PDB entry 6NDU | X-ray diffraction, 2.10 A resolution | chain A

Chain A:
Molecule: Parkin coregulated gene protein
Organism: Homo sapiens
Notes: engineered mutation(s): Deletion 1-69
Reference sequence: Q96M98 (PACRG_HUMAN), isoform Q96M98-2; numbering as in UniProt (aligned over 70-257)
Sequence (193 residues; row label = number of the first residue in the row):
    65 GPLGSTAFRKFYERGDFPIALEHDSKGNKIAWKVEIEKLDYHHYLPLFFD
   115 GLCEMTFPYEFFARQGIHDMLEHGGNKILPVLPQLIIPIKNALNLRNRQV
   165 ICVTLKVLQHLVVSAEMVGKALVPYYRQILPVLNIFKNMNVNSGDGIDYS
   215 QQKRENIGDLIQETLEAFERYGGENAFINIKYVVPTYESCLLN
Disordered / not traced: 65-68, 203-219, 256-257
Sequence notes: expression tag (65-69)
What the authors report for this chain:
  - interface hot spots (mutagenesis) - I100E: decreased binding to Meiosis expressed gene 1 protein homolog
  - mutagenesis - E86A, E86K, D88A, H106A: unchanged binding to Meiosis expressed gene 1 protein homolog
  - interface residues: E86, D88
  - mutagenesis - A95T, E136Q, P195R: abolished binding to Meiosis expressed gene 1 protein homolog
  - conformationally variable residues (order/disorder transition): M203 to E219
  - interface hot spots (mutagenesis) - K93I, E99A, E101A, H132A, E136A, H137A: abolished binding to Meiosis expressed gene 1 protein homolog

Overview:
From the paper: A95T, E136Q and P195R, among others, abolish binding to Meiosis expressed gene 1 protein
homolog; interface residues E86 and D88; 14 substitutions were tested in all.
Chain A is Parkin coregulated gene protein (Homo sapiens); the structure, Structure of human PACRG-MEIG1
complex, was determined by X-ray diffraction together with 6NEP and 6UCC from the same study.
